9BTY - chains C and H of the 8 polymer chains in the assembly; structure by X-ray diffraction, 2.85 A resolution.

[Chain C]
Name: Major histocompatibility complex class I-related gene protein
Organism: Homo sapiens
Reference sequence: Q95460 (HMR1_HUMAN); residues 1-270 here correspond to UniProt positions 23-292 (UniProt number = residue number + 22)
Amino-acid sequence (271 residues; row label = number of the first residue in the row; numbering starts at 0):
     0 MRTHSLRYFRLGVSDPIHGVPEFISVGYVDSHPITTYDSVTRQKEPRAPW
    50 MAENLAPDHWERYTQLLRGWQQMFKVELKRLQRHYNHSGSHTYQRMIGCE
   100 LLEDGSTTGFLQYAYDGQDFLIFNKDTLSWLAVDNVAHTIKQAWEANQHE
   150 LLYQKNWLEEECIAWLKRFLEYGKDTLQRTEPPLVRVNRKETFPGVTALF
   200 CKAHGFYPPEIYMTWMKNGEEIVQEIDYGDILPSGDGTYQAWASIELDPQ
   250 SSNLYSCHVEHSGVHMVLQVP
Not modelled in the structure: 247-251
Construct notes: initiating methionine (0); conflict S261 (Cys283 in Q95460)
Disulfides: C98-C161, C200-C256
Glycans and other covalent adducts: 3,4-dimethoxybenzaldehyde (XIK) linked to K43
Ligand contacts: 3,4-dimethoxybenzaldehyde (XIK): Y7, R9, S24, V25, Y62, L66, W69, R94, I96
From the paper describing this entry:
  - binding site for 3,4-dimethoxybenzaldehyde: Y7, R9, S24, K43, Y62, W69, R94

[Chain H]
Name: Human TCR TRBV6-1_BETA
Organism: Homo sapiens
Amino-acid sequence (246 residues; row label = number of the first residue in the row; numbering starts at 0):
     0 MNAGVTQTPKFQVLKTGQSMTLQCAQDMNHNSMYWYRQDPGMGLRLIYYS
    50 ASEGTTDKGEVPNGYNVSRLNKREFSLRLESAAPSQTSVYFCASSVWTGE
   100 GSGELFFGEGSRLTVLEDLKNVFPPEVAVFEPSEAEISHTQKATLVCLAT
   150 GFYPDHVELSWWVNGKEVHSGVCTDPQPLKEQPALNDSRYALSSRLRVSA
   200 TFWQNPRNHFRCQVQFYGLSENDEWTQDRAKPVTQIVSAEAWGRAD
Not modelled in the structure: 0, 245
Disulfides: C23-C91, C146-C211

[Interface between chain C and chain H]
Contacting residue pairs - 23 pairs, chain C then chain H:
  E99(C) - E239(H)
  D103(C) - R210(H)  salt bridge
  D103(C) - Q212(H)
  N123(C) - E125(H)
  D125(C) - V236(H)
  Q147(C) - D227(H)  hydrogen bond (side chain-backbone)
  L151(C) - D227(H)
  I210(C) - R206(H)
  Y211(C) - N163(H)
  Y211(C) - R206(H)
  M212(C) - N204(H)  hydrogen bond (backbone-side chain)
  M212(C) - R206(H)
  T213(C) - N204(H)
  I221(C) - T200(H)
  V222(C) - T200(H)
  Y227(C) - Q203(H)
  Y227(C) - N204(H)  hydrogen bond
  Y227(C) - P205(H)
  Y227(C) - R206(H)
  G228(C) - R206(H)  hydrogen bond (backbone-side chain)
  I230(C) - R206(H)
  A240(C) - R206(H)
  W241(C) - R206(H)  hydrogen bond (backbone-side chain)
Other interface residues (no listed pair), chain C (24 interface residues in all): S105, T107, T126, L127, K154, Q223, D229
Other interface residues (no listed pair), chain H (18 interface residues in all): P123, R228, A229, Q234, I235, S237

[Summary]
24 residues of chain C and 18 residues of chain H are in contact, with 5 hydrogen bonds and 1 salt bridge.
Polar pairs include D103(C)-R210(H), Q147(C)-D227(H) and M212(C)-N204(H). Covalently linked
3,4-dimethoxybenzaldehyde: at K43(C). From the paper: a binding site for 3,4-dimethoxybenzaldehyde at Y7(C),
R9(C) and S24(C) among others.
Chain C is Major histocompatibility complex class I-related gene protein and chain H is Human TCR
TRBV6-1_BETA, both from Homo sapiens; the structure, Structure of human MAIT A-F7 TCR in complex with human
MR1-veratraldehyde, was determined by X-ray diffraction (same publication as 9BTX, 9BTZ and 9BU0).
